9EMX - chains B and C of the 4 polymer chains in the assembly; structure by X-ray diffraction, 1.77 A resolution.

[Chain B (and C)]
Molecule: Nucleoside 2-deoxyribosyltransferase
From: Chroococcidiopsis thermalis PCC 7203
Notes: chain C of this document is another copy of the same molecule, construct and numbering; everything in this record applies to it too
UniProt: K9TVX3 (K9TVX3_CHRTP); numbering as in UniProt (aligned over 2-155)
Sequence (154 residues; each row starts with the number of its first residue):
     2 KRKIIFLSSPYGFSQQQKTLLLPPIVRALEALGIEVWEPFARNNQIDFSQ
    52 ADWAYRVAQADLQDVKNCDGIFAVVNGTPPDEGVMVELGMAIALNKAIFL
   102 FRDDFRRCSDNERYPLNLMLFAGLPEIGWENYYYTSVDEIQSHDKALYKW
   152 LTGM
Construct notes: engineered mutation F7 (Tyr in K9TVX3), S9 (Ala in K9TVX3)
Residues lining bound ligands:
  - 3'-deoxyadenosine (3AD), molecule 1: F7, S10, F14, P40, F41, N44, F49, W54, V58, D62, D82, G84, V85, E88
  - 3'-deoxyadenosine (3AD), molecule 2: D111, N118, L119, M120
Reported in the primary citation:
  - catalytic residues: E88 (citing earlier work)
  - mutagenesis - Y7F/A9S (8-fold): increased catalytic activity on inosine
  - mutagenesis - Y7F/A9S (Kd 590 uM): decreased binding to Immucillin-H
  - mutagenesis - D62N: unchanged catalytic activity on ribonucleoside substrates
  - mutagenesis - Y7F: increased catalytic activity on ribonucleoside substrates

[Chain B / chain C interface]
Contacting residue pairs - 74 pairs, chain B then chain C:
  F14(B) - D111(C)
  F14(B) - N118(C)
  A52(B) - R114(C)
  D53(B) - R114(C)
  W54(B) - D111(C)
  W54(B) - N112(C)
  W54(B) - E113(C)  hydrogen bond
  W54(B) - L119(C)  hydrophobic
  A55(B) - N112(C)
  A55(B) - Y115(C)  hydrophobic
  A55(B) - L119(C)
  Y56(B) - Y115(C)
  Y56(B) - E127(C)
  R57(B) - E127(C)  salt bridge
  V58(B) - L119(C)  hydrophobic
  A59(B) - L119(C)
  A59(B) - M120(C)  hydrophobic
  Q60(B) - A123(C)  hydrogen bond (side chain-backbone)
  D62(B) - M120(C)
  L63(B) - A123(C)
  P80(B) - P80(C)  hydrophobic
  P80(B) - E83(C)
  E83(B) - P80(C)
  E83(B) - M86(C)
  E83(B) - N118(C)
  E83(B) - L121(C)
  G84(B) - N118(C)
  M86(B) - E83(C)
  M86(B) - M86(C)  hydrophobic
  M86(B) - V87(C)
  V87(B) - M86(C)
  V87(B) - G90(C)
  V87(B) - M120(C)
  E88(B) - M120(C)
  G90(B) - V87(C)
  G90(B) - G90(C)
  G90(B) - M91(C)
  M91(B) - G90(C)  hydrogen bond (backbone-backbone)
  M91(B) - M91(C)
  M91(B) - I93(C)  hydrophobic
  M91(B) - A94(C)  hydrophobic
  M91(B) - M120(C)  hydrophobic
  I93(B) - L63(C)  hydrophobic
  I93(B) - M91(C)  hydrophobic
  A94(B) - M91(C)
  A94(B) - A94(C)  hydrophobic
  A94(B) - L95(C)  hydrophobic
  L95(B) - A94(C)  hydrophobic
  D111(B) - F14(C)
  D111(B) - W54(C)
  N112(B) - W54(C)
  N112(B) - A55(C)
  E113(B) - A52(C)
  R114(B) - A52(C)
  R114(B) - D53(C)
  Y115(B) - A55(C)  hydrophobic
  Y115(B) - Y56(C)
  N118(B) - F14(C)
  N118(B) - E83(C)
  N118(B) - G84(C)
  L119(B) - W54(C)  hydrophobic
  L119(B) - A55(C)
  L119(B) - V58(C)  hydrophobic
  L119(B) - A59(C)
  M120(B) - A59(C)  hydrophobic
  M120(B) - D62(C)
  M120(B) - V87(C)
  M120(B) - E88(C)
  M120(B) - M91(C)  hydrophobic
  A123(B) - A59(C)  hydrophobic
  A123(B) - Q60(C)  hydrogen bond (backbone-side chain)
  A123(B) - L63(C)
  L125(B) - Y56(C)
  E127(B) - Y56(C)
Other interface residues (no listed pair), chain B (39 interface residues in all): P81, D82, L89, L121, P126
Other interface residues (no listed pair), chain C (38 interface residues in all): P81, D82, L89, L125, P126

[Overview]
39 residues of chain B and 38 residues of chain C are in contact; the contacts include 4 hydrogen bonds and 1
salt bridge. Polar pairs include R57(B)-E127(C), W54(B)-E113(C) and Q60(B)-A123(C). The paper reports the
catalytic residue E88(B); Y7F/A9S of chain B increase catalytic activity on inosine; 3 substitutions were
tested in all.
Both chains are Nucleoside 2-deoxyribosyltransferase (Chroococcidiopsis thermalis PCC 7203). Entry 9EMX
(Nucleoside 2'deoxyribosyltransferase from Chroococcidiopsis thermalis PCC 7203 Double Mutant Y7F A9S bound to
Cordycepin) was determined by X-ray diffraction, deposited together with 9EMW.
